6FZI - chains A and C of the 4 polymer chains in the assembly; structure by X-ray diffraction, 2.55 A resolution.

# Chain A (and C)
Protein: Glyceraldehyde-3-phosphate dehydrogenase
Organism: Clostridium perfringens SM101
Notes: EC 1.2.1.-; chain C of this document is another copy of the same molecule, construct and numbering; everything in this record applies to it too
UniProt: Q0STD4 (Q0STD4_CLOPS); residue numbers follow UniProt; this construct covers 1-332
Amino-acid sequence (332 residues; row label = number of the first residue in the row):
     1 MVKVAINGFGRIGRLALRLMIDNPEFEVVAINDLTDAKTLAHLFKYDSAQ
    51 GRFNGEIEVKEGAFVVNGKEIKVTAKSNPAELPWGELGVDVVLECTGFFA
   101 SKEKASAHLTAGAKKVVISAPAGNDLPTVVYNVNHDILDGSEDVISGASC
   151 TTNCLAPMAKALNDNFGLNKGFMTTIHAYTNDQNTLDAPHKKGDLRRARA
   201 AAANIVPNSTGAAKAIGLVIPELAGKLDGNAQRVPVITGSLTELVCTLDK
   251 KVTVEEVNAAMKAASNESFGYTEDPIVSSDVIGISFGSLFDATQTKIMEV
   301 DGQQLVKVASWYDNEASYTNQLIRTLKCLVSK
Disordered / not traced: 332 (chain C: 1)
Small-molecule neighbours: NAD (nicotinamide-adenine-dinucleotide): Asn7, Gly8, Phe9, Gly10, Arg11, Ile12, Asn32, Asp33, Leu34, Lys76, Ser77, Cys95, Thr96, Gly97, Phe98, Phe99, Ser119, Ala120, Cys150, Thr180, Asn181, Asn314, Glu315, Tyr318
Reported in the primary citation:
  - catalytic residues: Cys150, His177, Arg233
  - contacts within the chain: Thr180-Arg233, Asp182-Arg233, Gln183-Arg233
  - self-association interface (contacts with another copy of this molecule); pairs are residue here / residue on that copy: Leu186-Asn181, Leu186, Asp187, Pro189
  - binding site for NAD: Gly10, Arg11, Ile12, Asn32, Asp33, Leu34, Ser77, Cys95, Thr96, Phe98, Phe99, Ser119, Ala120, Asn181, Asp187, Pro189, Asn314, Glu315, Tyr318

# Chain A / chain C interface
Contacting residue pairs (97):
  Asn169(A) - Val300(C)
  Lys170(A) - Val300(C)
  Lys170(A) - Gln303(C)
  Lys170(A) - Leu305(C)
  Gly171(A) - Met298(C)
  Gly171(A) - Leu305(C)
  Phe172(A) - Val245(C)  hydrophobic
  Phe172(A) - Lys296(C)
  Phe172(A) - Met298(C)
  Phe172(A) - Leu305(C)
  Phe172(A) - Lys307(C)
  Thr174(A) - Glu243(C)
  Ile176(A) - Ile205(C)
  Leu195(A) - Pro275(C)  hydrophobic
  Arg196(A) - Pro275(C)  hydrogen bond (side chain-backbone)
  Arg196(A) - Ile276(C)  hydrogen bond (side chain-backbone)
  Arg196(A) - Asp291(C)  salt bridge
  Arg196(A) - Thr293(C)  hydrogen bond
  Arg199(A) - Val277(C)
  Arg199(A) - Ser279(C)
  Arg199(A) - Asp280(C)  salt bridge
  Ala203(A) - Val236(C)
  Asn204(A) - Val236(C)
  Asn204(A) - Val277(C)
  Asn204(A) - Ser278(C)
  Asn204(A) - Ser279(C)  hydrogen bond
  Ile205(A) - Ile176(C)  hydrophobic
  Ile205(A) - Val234(C)  hydrophobic
  Ile205(A) - Val236(C)  hydrophobic
  Ile205(A) - Gly239(C)
  Ile205(A) - Val277(C)
  Ile205(A) - Ser278(C)  hydrogen bond (backbone-side chain)
  Ile205(A) - Trp311(C)
  Val206(A) - Val277(C)  hydrophobic
  Pro207(A) - Ile276(C)
  Pro207(A) - Gln294(C)
  Pro207(A) - Trp311(C)  hydrophobic
  Gly225(A) - Met298(C)
  Gly225(A) - Val300(C)
  Lys226(A) - Met298(C)
  Lys226(A) - Val300(C)
  Leu227(A) - Met298(C)
  Asp228(A) - Lys296(C)
  Asp228(A) - Met298(C)
  Gly229(A) - Lys296(C)
  Asn230(A) - Glu243(C)  hydrogen bond
  Asn230(A) - Gln294(C)
  Asn230(A) - Lys296(C)
  Asn230(A) - Lys307(C)  hydrogen bond
  Gln232(A) - Leu241(C)
  Gln232(A) - Glu243(C)  hydrogen bond
  Gln232(A) - Gln294(C)  hydrogen bond
  Val234(A) - Ile205(C)  hydrophobic
  Val234(A) - Val234(C)  hydrophobic
  Pro235(A) - Pro235(C)
  Pro235(A) - Val236(C)  hydrophobic
  Val236(A) - Ala203(C)
  Val236(A) - Asn204(C)
  Val236(A) - Ile205(C)  hydrophobic
  Val236(A) - Pro235(C)  hydrophobic
  Gly239(A) - Ile205(C)
  Leu241(A) - Gln232(C)
  Glu243(A) - Thr174(C)  hydrogen bond
  Glu243(A) - Asn230(C)
  Glu243(A) - Gln232(C)  hydrogen bond
  Val245(A) - Val245(C)  hydrophobic
  Pro275(A) - Arg196(C)  hydrogen bond (backbone-side chain)
  Ile276(A) - Arg196(C)  hydrogen bond (backbone-side chain)
  Val277(A) - Arg199(C)
  Val277(A) - Asn204(C)
  Val277(A) - Ile205(C)
  Ser278(A) - Asn204(C)
  Ser278(A) - Ile205(C)  hydrogen bond (side chain-backbone)
  Ser279(A) - Arg199(C)
  Ser279(A) - Asn204(C)  hydrogen bond
  Asp280(A) - Arg199(C)  salt bridge
  Asp291(A) - Arg196(C)  salt bridge
  Thr293(A) - Arg196(C)  hydrogen bond
  Gln294(A) - Pro207(C)
  Gln294(A) - Gln232(C)  hydrogen bond
  Lys296(A) - Phe172(C)
  Lys296(A) - Lys214(C)
  Lys296(A) - Asp228(C)  salt bridge
  Met298(A) - Gly171(C)
  Met298(A) - Lys226(C)
  Met298(A) - Leu227(C)
  Met298(A) - Asp228(C)
  Val300(A) - Asn169(C)
  Val300(A) - Lys170(C)
  Val300(A) - Gly225(C)
  Val300(A) - Lys226(C)
  Gln303(A) - Lys170(C)
  Leu305(A) - Lys170(C)
  Lys307(A) - Phe172(C)
  Lys307(A) - Asn230(C)  hydrogen bond
  Trp311(A) - Ile205(C)
  Trp311(A) - Pro207(C)  hydrophobic
Interface residues without a listed pair, chain A (47 interface residues in all): Ser240, Asp274, Gln304
Interface residues without a listed pair, chain C (50 interface residues in all): Leu195, Val206, Gly229, Ser240, Asp274, Ile297, Gln304, Val306

# Overview
47 residues of chain A and 50 residues of chain C are in contact, with 18 hydrogen bonds and 5 salt bridges.
Polar pairs include Arg196(A)-Asp291(C), Arg199(A)-Asp280(C) and Lys296(A)-Asp228(C). Chain A binds NAD. From
the paper: catalytic residues Cys150(A), His177(A) and Arg233(A); a binding site for NAD at Gly10(A), Arg11(A)
and Ile12(A) among others.
Chain A and chain C are both Glyceraldehyde-3-phosphate dehydrogenase (Clostridium perfringens SM101); the
structure, Crystal Structure of a Clostridial Dehydrogenase at 2.55 Angstroems Resolution, was determined by
X-ray diffraction, deposited together with 6FZH.
